PDB entry 8HGV | X-ray diffraction, 2.30 A resolution | chain A

[Chain A]
Protein: Monoethylhexylphthalate hydrolase
Organism: Gordonia sp. P8219
UniProtKB: Q2MHH5 (Q2MHH5_9ACTN); numbering as in UniProt (aligned over 24-311)
Chain sequence (288 residues; numbered 24 to 311; the number before each row is that of its first residue):
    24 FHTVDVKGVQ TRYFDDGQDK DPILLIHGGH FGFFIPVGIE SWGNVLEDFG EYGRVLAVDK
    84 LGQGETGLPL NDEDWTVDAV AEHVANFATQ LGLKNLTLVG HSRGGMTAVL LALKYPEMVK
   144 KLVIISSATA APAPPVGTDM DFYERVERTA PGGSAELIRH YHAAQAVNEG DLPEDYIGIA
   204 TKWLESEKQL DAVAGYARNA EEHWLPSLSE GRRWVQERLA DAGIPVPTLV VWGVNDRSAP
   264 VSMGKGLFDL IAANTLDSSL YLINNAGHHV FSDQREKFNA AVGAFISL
Not modelled in the structure: 161-162, 175-176
Reported in the primary citation:
  - catalytic residues: Ser125, Asp259, His291
  - contacts within the chain: Asp259-His291 (hydrogen bond), Ser125-His291 (hydrogen bond)
  - conformationally variable residues (order/disorder transition): Ala153 to Asp164
  - mutagenesis - D259N: abolished catalytic activity on MBP
  - mutagenesis - R126A (2.66 +/- 0.88%): abolished catalytic activity
  - mutagenesis - F56A, R126D, R126E, R126H, R126K, R126L, R126N, R126Q, R126T, R126Y, Y166A, H185R, H292R: decreased catalytic activity
  - mutagenesis - T152A (9.12 +/- 1.53%), D162A, M163A: decreased catalytic activity on MBP

[In short]
The paper reports catalytic residues Ser125, Asp259 and His291; F56A, R126D and R126E, among others, reduce
catalytic activity; 18 substitutions were tested in all.
Chain A is Monoethylhexylphthalate hydrolase (Gordonia sp. P8219); the structure, Crystal structure of
monoalkyl phthalate hydrolase MehpH, was determined by X-ray diffraction (same publication as 8HGW).
